PDB entry 3SYN | X-ray diffraction, 3.06 A resolution | chains A and E

# Chain A
Protein: Flagellar biosynthesis protein flhF
Source organism: Bacillus subtilis
UniProt: Q01960 (FLHF_BACSU); numbering as in UniProt (aligned over 79-366)
Sequence (296 residues; each row starts with the number of its first residue):
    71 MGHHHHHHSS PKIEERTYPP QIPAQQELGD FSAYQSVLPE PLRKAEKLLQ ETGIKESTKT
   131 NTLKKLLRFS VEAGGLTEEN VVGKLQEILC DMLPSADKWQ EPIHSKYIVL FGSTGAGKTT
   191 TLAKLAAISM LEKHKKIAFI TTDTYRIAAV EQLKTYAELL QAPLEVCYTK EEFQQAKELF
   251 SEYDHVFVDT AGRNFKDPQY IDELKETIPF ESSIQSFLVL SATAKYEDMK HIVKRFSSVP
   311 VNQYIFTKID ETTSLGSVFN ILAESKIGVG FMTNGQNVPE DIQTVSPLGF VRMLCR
Not modelled in the structure: 71-108
Sequence notes: expression tag (71-78)
Metal / ion sites: Mg2+: Thr189 (together with GDP)
Residues lining bound ligands:
  - aluminium fluoride (AF3): Thr184, Gly185, Lys188, Asp213, Arg216, Ala219, Thr260, Ala261, Gly262
  - GDP (guanosine-5'-diphosphate): Ser183, Gly185, Ala186, Gly187, Lys188, Thr189, Thr190, Lys194, Arg216, Gln222, Thr317, Lys318, Asp320, Glu321, Thr343, Asn344, Gly345, Gln346
Swiss-Prot annotation at these positions:
  - binding site (GTP): Gly182 to Thr189, Asp259 to Arg263, Thr317 to Asp320

# Chain E
Protein: ATP-binding protein YlxH
UniProt: P40742 (YLXH_BACSU); numbering as in UniProt (aligned over 1-23)
Sequence (23 residues; row label = number of the first residue in the row):
     1 MQMNRYDQAA TLRAKMEKRE RVL
Not modelled in the structure: 1-5, 22-23

# How chain A and chain E interact
Contacting residue pairs (19):
  Thr190(A) - Gln8(E)
  Ala197(A) - Leu12(E)  hydrophobic
  Leu201(A) - Leu12(E)  hydrophobic
  Leu201(A) - Lys15(E)
  Leu201(A) - Met16(E)  hydrophobic
  Leu201(A) - Arg19(E)
  Tyr226(A) - Gln8(E)  hydrogen bond
  Leu229(A) - Arg13(E)
  Leu229(A) - Met16(E)
  Leu230(A) - Leu12(E)  hydrophobic
  Leu230(A) - Met16(E)  hydrophobic
  Gln346(A) - Gln8(E)  hydrogen bond (backbone-side chain)
  Asn347(A) - Gln8(E)
  Val348(A) - Gln8(E)  hydrogen bond (backbone-backbone)
  Val348(A) - Thr11(E)
  Val348(A) - Leu12(E)  hydrogen bond (backbone-backbone)
  Pro349(A) - Thr11(E)
  Pro349(A) - Leu12(E)
  Glu350(A) - Thr11(E)  hydrogen bond
Other interface residues (no listed pair), chain A (13 interface residues in all): Met200, Gln231
Other interface residues (no listed pair), chain E (8 interface residues in all): Ala9

# Overview
13 residues of chain A and 8 residues of chain E are in contact; the contacts include 5 hydrogen bonds. Polar
contacts include Tyr226(A)-Gln8(E), Gln346(A)-Gln8(E) and Glu350(A)-Thr11(E). Ligands of chain A: GDP and
aluminium fluoride. UniProt lists 17 GTP-binding residues on chain A.
Chain A is Flagellar biosynthesis protein flhF (Bacillus subtilis) and chain E is ATP-binding protein YlxH;
the structure, Crystal structure of FlhF in complex with its activator, was determined by X-ray diffraction.
